9CQO - chains B and C of the 4 polymer chains in the assembly; structure by electron microscopy, 3.01 A resolution.

== Chain B ==
Molecule: Hemoglobin subunit beta
Organism: Homo sapiens
Notes: fragment: Hb_alpha
UniProt: P68871 (HBB_HUMAN); residues 1-146 here correspond to UniProt positions 2-147 (UniProt number = residue number + 1)
Sequence (146 residues; each row starts with the number of its first residue):
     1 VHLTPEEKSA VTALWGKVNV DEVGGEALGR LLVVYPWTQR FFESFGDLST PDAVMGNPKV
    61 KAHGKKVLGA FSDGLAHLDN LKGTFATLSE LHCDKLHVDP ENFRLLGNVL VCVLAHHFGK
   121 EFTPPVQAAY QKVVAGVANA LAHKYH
Not modelled in the structure: 144-146
UniProt features mapped onto this chain:
  - binding site ((2R)-2,3-bisphosphoglycerate): Val1, His2, Lys82, His143
  - binding site (heme b): His63, His92
  - site: Glu7, Lys8 (Microbial infection: Cleavage), Gly25, Glu26 (Microbial infection: Cleavage), Gly29, Arg30 (Microbial infection: Cleavage), Tyr35, Pro36 (Microbial infection: Cleavage), Trp37, Thr38 (Microbial infection: Cleavage), Phe45, Gly46 (Microbial infection: Cleavage), Asp52, Ala53 (Microbial infection: Cleavage), Gly56, Asn57 (Microbial infection: Cleavage), Lys59 (Not glycated), Phe71, Ser72 (Microbial infection: Cleavage), Gly74, Leu75 (Microbial infection: Cleavage), Lys82 (Not glycated), Thr84, Phe85 (Microbial infection: Cleavage), His92, Cys93 (Microbial infection: Cleavage), Lys95 (Not glycated), Arg104, Leu105 (Microbial infection: Cleavage), Leu110, Val111 (Microbial infection: Cleavage), Gly119, Lys120 (Microbial infection: Cleavage), Phe122, Thr123 (Microbial infection: Cleavage), Ala128, Ala129 (Microbial infection: Cleavage) and 2 more in UniProt
  - modified residue: Val1 (N-acetylvaline), Ser9 (Phosphoserine), Thr12 (Phosphothreonine), Ser44 (Phosphoserine), Thr50 (Phosphothreonine), Lys59 (N6-acetyllysine), Lys82 (N6-acetyllysine), Thr87 (Phosphothreonine), Cys93 (S-nitrosocysteine), Lys144 (N6-acetyllysine)
  - glycosylation: Val1 (N-linked (Glc) (glycation) valine), Lys8 (N-linked (Glc) (glycation) lysine), Lys17 (N-linked (Glc) (glycation) lysine), Lys66 (N-linked (Glc) (glycation) lysine), Lys120 (N-linked (Glc) (glycation) lysine), Lys144 (N-linked (Glc) (glycation) lysine)

== Chain C ==
Molecule: Hemoglobin subunit alpha
Organism: Homo sapiens
UniProt: P69905 (HBA_HUMAN); residues 1-140 here correspond to UniProt positions 2-141 (UniProt number = residue number + 1)
Sequence (140 residues; row label = number of the first residue in the row):
     1 VLSPADKTNV KAAWGKVGAH AGEYGAEALE RMFLSFPTTK TYFPHFDLSH GSAQVKGHGK
    61 KVADALTNAV AHVDDMPNAL SALSDLHAHK LRVDPVNFKL LSHCLLVTLA AHLPAEFTPA
   121 VHASLDKFLA SVSTVLTSKY
UniProt features mapped onto this chain:
  - binding site (O2): His58
  - binding site (heme b): His87
  - site: Thr8, Asn9 (Microbial infection: Cleavage), Lys11 (Not glycated), Ala13, Trp14 (Microbial infection: Cleavage), Tyr24, Gly25 (Microbial infection: Cleavage), Leu29, Glu30 (Microbial infection: Cleavage), His45, Phe46 (Microbial infection: Cleavage), Asp47, Leu48 (Microbial infection: Cleavage), Ser52, Ala53 (Microbial infection: Cleavage), Val55, Lys56 (Microbial infection: Cleavage), Lys56 (Not glycated), Gly59, Lys60 (Microbial infection: Cleavage), Lys60 (Not glycated), Lys90 (Not glycated), Leu91, Arg92 (Microbial infection: Cleavage), Lys99 (Not glycated), Leu106, Val107 (Microbial infection: Cleavage), Thr108, Leu109 (Microbial infection: Cleavage), Val121, His122 (Microbial infection: Cleavage), Ser133, Thr134 (Microbial infection: Cleavage)
  - modified residue: Ser3 (Phosphoserine), Lys7 (N6-succinyllysine), Thr8 (Phosphothreonine), Lys11 (N6-succinyllysine), Lys16 (N6-acetyllysine), Tyr24 (Phosphotyrosine), Ser35 (Phosphoserine), Lys40 (N6-succinyllysine), Ser49 (Phosphoserine), Ser102 (Phosphoserine), Thr108 (Phosphothreonine), Ser124 (Phosphoserine), Ser131 (Phosphoserine), Thr134 (Phosphothreonine), Thr137 (Phosphothreonine), Ser138 (Phosphoserine)
  - glycosylation (N-linked (Glc) (glycation) lysine): Lys7, Lys16, Lys40, Lys61

== Chain B / chain C interface ==
Pairs across the interface - 14 pairs, chain B then chain C:
  Pro36(B) with Lys139(C)
  Trp37(B) with Arg92(C); Asp94(C), hydrogen bond
  Gln39(B) with Arg92(C), hydrogen bond (backbone-side chain)
  Arg40(B) with Thr41(C), hydrogen bond (side chain-backbone); Tyr42(C); Leu91(C); Arg92(C)
  Glu43(B) with Arg92(C), salt bridge
  His97(B) with Thr38(C); Thr41(C)
  Asp99(B) with Asp94(C); Val96(C)
  Asn102(B) with Asp94(C)
Interface residues without a listed pair, chain C (10 interface residues in all): Val93, Pro95

== Summary ==
8 residues of chain B face 10 of chain C across their interface; the contacts include 3 hydrogen bonds and 1
salt bridge. Among the polar pairs are Glu43(B)-Arg92(C), Trp37(B)-Asp94(C) and Gln39(B)-Arg92(C).
Chain B is Hemoglobin subunit beta and chain C is Hemoglobin subunit alpha, both from Homo sapiens; the
structure, Human metHb (C1 symmetry) obtained using the SPT Labtech chameleon, was determined by electron
microscopy (same publication as 9CQM, 9CQN, 9CQP, 9CQQ, 9CQR, 9CQS and 12 further entries).
